PDB entry 7MZH | X-ray diffraction, 2.10 A resolution | chains E and H of the 3 polymer chains in the assembly

== Chain E ==
Protein: Spike protein S1
Organism: Severe acute respiratory syndrome coronavirus 2
Notes: fragment: Receptor Binding Domain (RBD)
Reference sequence: P0DTC2 (SPIKE_SARS2); residue numbers follow UniProt; this construct covers 331-527
Sequence (205 residues; row label = number of the first residue in the row):
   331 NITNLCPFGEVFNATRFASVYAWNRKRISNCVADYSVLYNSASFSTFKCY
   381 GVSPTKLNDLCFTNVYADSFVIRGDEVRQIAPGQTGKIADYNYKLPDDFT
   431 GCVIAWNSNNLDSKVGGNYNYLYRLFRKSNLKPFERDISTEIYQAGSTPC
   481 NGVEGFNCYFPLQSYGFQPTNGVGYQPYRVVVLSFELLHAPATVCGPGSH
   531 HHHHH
Unresolved in the structure: 331-332, 530-535
Disulfide bonds: C336-C361, C379-C432, C391-C525, C480-C488
Covalent attachments: N-acetylglucosamine (NAG) linked to N343
Construct notes: expression tag (528-535)
UniProt features mapped onto this chain:
  - region: R403 to D405 (Integrin-binding motif), N448 to F456 (Immunodominant HLA epitope recognized by the CD8+)
  - glycosylation (N-linked (GlcNAc...) asparagine): N331 (complex), N343 (complex)
  - natural variant: G339 (G339D: In strain: Omicron/BA.1, Omicron/BA.2 and 4 more; G339H: In strain: Omicron/BA.2.75, Omicron/XBB.1.5 and 1 more), R346 (R346K: In strain: Mu/B.1.621; R346T: In strain: Omicron/BQ.1.1, Omicron/XBB.1.5 and 1 more), L368 (L368I: In strain: Omicron/XBB.1.5, Omicron/EG.5.1), S371 (S371F: In strain: Omicron/BA.2, Omicron/BA.2.12.1 and 6 more; S371L: In strain: Omicron/BA.1), S373 (S373P: In strain: Omicron/BA.1, Omicron/BA.2 and 7 more), S375 (S375F: In strain: Omicron/BA.1, Omicron/BA.2 and 7 more), T376 (T376A: In strain: Omicron/BA.2, Omicron/BA.2.12.1 and 5 more), D405 (D405N: In strain: Omicron/BA.2, Omicron/BA.2.12.1 and 6 more), R408 (R408S: In strain: Omicron/BA.2, Omicron/BA.2.12.1 and 6 more), K417 (K417N: In strain: Beta/B.1.351, Omicron/BA.1 and 8 more; K417T: In strain: Gamma/P.1), N440 (N440K: In strain: Omicron/BA.1, Omicron/BA.2 and 7 more), K444 (K444T: In strain: Omicron/BQ.1.1), 16 further natural variant entries in UniProt
  - mutagenesis: N331 (N331Q: Reduced viral infectivity), N343 (N343Q: Reduced viral infectivity), L452 (L452R: Increased resistance to neutralizing antibodies. Decreases HLA binding to NF9 epitope. Increased binding affinity to human ACE2), Y453 (Y453F: Decreased HLA binding to NF9 epitope. Increased binding affinity to human ACE2), A475 (A475V: Increased resistance to neutralizing antibodies), V483 (V483A: Increased resistance to neutralizing antibodies), E484 (E484D: Increased replication in human TMEM106B overexpressing cells), F490 (F490L: Increased resistance to neutralizing antibodies and human covalescent sera neutralization), Q493 (Q493N: Reduced host ACE2-binding affinity in vitro; Q493Y: Reduced host ACE2-binding affinity in vitro), N501 (N501T: Reduced host ACE2-binding affinity in vitro; N501Y: Increased binding affinity to human ACE2), H519 (H519P: Increased resistance to human covalescent sera neutralization)

== Chain H ==
Protein: WCSL 119 heavy chain
Organism: Homo sapiens
Sequence (221 residues; row label = number of the first residue in the row):
     1 EVQLVQSGAEVKKPGASVKVSCKASGYTFTGYYMHWVRQAPGQGLEWMGR
    51 INPNSGGTNYAQKFQGRVTMTRDTSISTAYMELSRLRSDDTAVYYCARSY
   101 YDYWGQGTLVTVSSASTKGPSVFPLAPSSKSTSGGTAALGCLVKDYFPEP
   151 VTVSWNSGALTSGVHTFPAVLQSSGLYSLSSVVTVPSSSLGTQTYICNVN
   201 HKPSNTKVDKKVEPKSCDKTH
Unresolved in the structure: 133-134, 218-221
Disulfide bonds: C22-C96, C141-C197

== Chain E / chain H interface ==
Pairs across the interface (14):
  V483(E) - T30(H)
  V483(E) - G31(H)
  V483(E) - Y32(H)
  V483(E) - Y33(H)
  V483(E) - N52(H)
  E484(E) - G31(H)  hydrogen bond (backbone-backbone)
  E484(E) - Y32(H)
  E484(E) - Y33(H)  hydrogen bond (backbone-backbone)
  E484(E) - S99(H)
  G485(E) - S99(H)  hydrogen bond (backbone-side chain)
  G485(E) - Y100(H)
  F486(E) - Y100(H)  hydrophobic
  F486(E) - Y101(H)  hydrophobic
  Y489(E) - Y100(H)  hydrophobic
Other interface residues (no listed pair), chain E (7 interface residues in all): G482, C488
Other interface residues (no listed pair), chain H (10 interface residues in all): H35, N54

== Overview ==
Chain E and chain H form an interface of 7 and 10 residues respectively; the contacts include 3 hydrogen
bonds. Among the polar pairs are G485(E)-S99(H), E484(E)-G31(H) and E484(E)-Y33(H). N-acetylglucosamine is
covalently linked to N343(E). UniProt lists 11 mutagenesis sites on chain E.
Chain E is Spike protein S1 (Severe acute respiratory syndrome coronavirus 2) and chain H is WCSL 119 heavy
chain (Homo sapiens); the structure, SARS-CoV-2 receptor binding domain bound to Fab WCSL 119, was determined
by X-ray diffraction, deposited together with 7MZF, 7MZJ and 7MZK.
